PDB entry 1TWC | X-ray diffraction, 3.00 A resolution | chains C and J of the 10 polymer chains in the assembly

[Chain C]
Name: DNA-directed RNA polymerase II 45 kDa polypeptide
Organism: Saccharomyces cerevisiae
Notes: EC 2.7.7.6
Reference sequence: P16370 (RPB3_YEAST); numbering as in UniProt (aligned over 1-318)
Amino-acid sequence (318 residues; each row starts with the number of its first residue):
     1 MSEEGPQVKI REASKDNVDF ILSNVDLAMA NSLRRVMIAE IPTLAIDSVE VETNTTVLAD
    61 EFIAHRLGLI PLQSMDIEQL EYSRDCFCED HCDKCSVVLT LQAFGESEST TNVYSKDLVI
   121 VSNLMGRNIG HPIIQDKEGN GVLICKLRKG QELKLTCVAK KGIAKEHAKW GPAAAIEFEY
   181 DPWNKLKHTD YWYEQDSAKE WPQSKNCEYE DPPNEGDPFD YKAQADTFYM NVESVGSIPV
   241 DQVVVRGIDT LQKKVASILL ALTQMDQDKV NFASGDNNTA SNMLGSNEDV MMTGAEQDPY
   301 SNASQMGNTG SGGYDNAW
Unresolved in the structure: 1-2, 269-318
Metal / ion sites: Zn2+: C86, C88, C92, C95
Curated features (UniProtKB/Swiss-Prot):
  - binding site (Zn(2+)): C86, C88, C92, C95
  - modified residue: S2 (N-acetylserine)
  - natural variant: A30 (A30D: In mutant RPB3-1)
  - mutagenesis: K9 (K9E: Transcript termination readthrough)

[Chain J]
Name: DNA-directed RNA polymerases I, II, and III 8.3 kDa polypeptide
Organism: Saccharomyces cerevisiae
Notes: EC 2.7.7.6
Reference sequence: P22139 (RPB10_YEAST); residue numbers follow UniProt; this construct covers 1-70
Amino-acid sequence (70 residues; numbered 1 to 70; the number before each row is that of its first residue):
     1 MIVPVRCFSC GKVVGDKWES YLNLLQEDEL DEGTALSRLG LKRYCCRRMI LTHVDLIEKF
    61 LRYNPLEKRD
Unresolved in the structure: 65-70
Metal / ion sites: Zn2+: C7, C10, C45, C46
Curated features (UniProtKB/Swiss-Prot):
  - binding site (Zn(2+)): C7, C10, C45, C46
  - cross-link: K59 (Glycyl lysine isopeptide (Lys-Gly) (interchain with G-Cter in ubiquitin))

[Interface between chain C and chain J]
Pairs across the interface - 30 pairs, chain C then chain J:
  V57(C) with I57(J), hydrophobic; F60(J), hydrophobic
  L58(C) with I2(J), hydrophobic
  F62(C) with M1(J), hydrophobic
  R66(C) with I2(J); V3(J), hydrogen bond (side chain-backbone); V5(J)
  L69(C) with V5(J); R6(J), hydrogen bond (backbone-side chain)
  N112(C) with E19(J)
  Y114(C) with E19(J), hydrogen bond
  G141(C) with D16(J)
  V142(C) with G15(J)
  L143(C) with G15(J), hydrogen bond (backbone-backbone)
  K146(C) with D55(J), salt bridge; I57(J); E58(J), salt bridge; L61(J)
  R148(C) with L61(J), hydrogen bond (side chain-backbone); Y63(J), hydrogen bond (side chain-backbone); N64(J), hydrogen bond
  Q151(C) with L61(J)
  K169(C) with R6(J), hydrogen bond (backbone-side chain)
  A174(C) with C10(J)
  A175(C) with C10(J); R43(J)
  E177(C) with K42(J), salt bridge
  E233(C) with K12(J), salt bridge; R43(J), salt bridge
  V235(C) with R6(J)
Also at the interface, not in a pair above, chain C (27 interface residues in all): I70, P71, T110, Q135, D136, L147, G171, A173
Also at the interface, not in a pair above, chain J (21 interface residues in all): V13, W18

[In short]
27 residues of chain C and 21 residues of chain J are in contact; the contacts include 8 hydrogen bonds and 5
salt bridges. Polar pairs include K146(C)-D55(J), K146(C)-E58(J) and E177(C)-K42(J).
Here chain C is DNA-directed RNA polymerase II 45 kDa polypeptide and chain J is DNA-directed RNA polymerases
I, II, and III 8.3 kDa polypeptide, both from Saccharomyces cerevisiae. Entry 1TWC (RNA polymerase II
complexed with GTP) was determined by X-ray diffraction together with 1R9S, 1R9T, 1TWA, 1TWF, 1TWG and 1TWH
from the same study.
